PDB entry 1P30 | X-ray diffraction, 2.50 A resolution | chain A

[Chain A]
Name: Hexon protein
From: Human adenovirus 5
UniProtKB: P04133 (HEX_ADE05); residues 1-951 here = UniProt positions 1-951
Amino-acid sequence (951 residues; numbered 1 to 951; the number before each row is that of its first residue):
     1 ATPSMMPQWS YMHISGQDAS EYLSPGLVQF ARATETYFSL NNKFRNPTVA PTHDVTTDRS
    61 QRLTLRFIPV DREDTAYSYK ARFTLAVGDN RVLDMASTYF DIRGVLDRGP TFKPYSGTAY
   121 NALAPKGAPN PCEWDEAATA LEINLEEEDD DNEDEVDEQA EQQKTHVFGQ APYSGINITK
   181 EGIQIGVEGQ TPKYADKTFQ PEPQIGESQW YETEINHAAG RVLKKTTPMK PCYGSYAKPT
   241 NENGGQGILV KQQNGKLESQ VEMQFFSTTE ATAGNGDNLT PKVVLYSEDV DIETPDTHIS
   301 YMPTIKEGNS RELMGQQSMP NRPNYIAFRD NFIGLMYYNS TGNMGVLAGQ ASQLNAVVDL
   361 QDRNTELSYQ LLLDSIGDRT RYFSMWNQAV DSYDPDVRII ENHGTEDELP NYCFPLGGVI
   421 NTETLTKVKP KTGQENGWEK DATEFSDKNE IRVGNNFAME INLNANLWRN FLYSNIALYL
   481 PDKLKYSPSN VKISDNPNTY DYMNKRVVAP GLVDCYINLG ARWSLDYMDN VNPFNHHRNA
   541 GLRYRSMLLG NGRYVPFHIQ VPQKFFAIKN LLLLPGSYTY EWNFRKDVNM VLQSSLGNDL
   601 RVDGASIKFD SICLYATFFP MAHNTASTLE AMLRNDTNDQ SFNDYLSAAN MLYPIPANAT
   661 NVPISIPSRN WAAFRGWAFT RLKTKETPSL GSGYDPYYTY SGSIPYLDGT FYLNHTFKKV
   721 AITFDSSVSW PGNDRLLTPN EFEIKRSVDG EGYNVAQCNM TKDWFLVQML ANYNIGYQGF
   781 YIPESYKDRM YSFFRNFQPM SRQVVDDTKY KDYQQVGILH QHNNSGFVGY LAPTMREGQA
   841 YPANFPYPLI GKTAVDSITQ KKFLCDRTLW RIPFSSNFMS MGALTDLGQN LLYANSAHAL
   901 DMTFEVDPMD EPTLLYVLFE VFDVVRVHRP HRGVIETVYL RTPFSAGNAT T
Unresolved in the structure: 1-4, 136-164, 251-256, 271-278, 431-436, 443-444, 947-951
Reported in the primary citation:
  - conformationally variable residues (loop rearrangement): Leu690 to Ser692

[In short]
From the paper: conformational variability at Leu690.
Chain A is Hexon protein (Human adenovirus 5); the structure, Refinement of Adenovirus Type 5 Hexon with CNS,
was determined by X-ray diffraction, deposited together with 1P2Z.
